7LU5 - chains A and B of the 4 polymer chains in the assembly; structure by X-ray diffraction, 3.57 A resolution.

== Chain A (and B) ==
Protein: Deoxynucleoside triphosphate triphosphohydrolase SAMHD1
Organism: Homo sapiens
Notes: EC 3.1.5.-; chain B of this document is another copy of the same molecule, construct and numbering; everything in this record applies to it too
Reference sequence: Q9Y3Z3 (SAMH1_HUMAN); residue numbers follow UniProt; this construct covers 113-626
Chain sequence (535 residues; numbered 92 to 626; the number before each row is that of its first residue):
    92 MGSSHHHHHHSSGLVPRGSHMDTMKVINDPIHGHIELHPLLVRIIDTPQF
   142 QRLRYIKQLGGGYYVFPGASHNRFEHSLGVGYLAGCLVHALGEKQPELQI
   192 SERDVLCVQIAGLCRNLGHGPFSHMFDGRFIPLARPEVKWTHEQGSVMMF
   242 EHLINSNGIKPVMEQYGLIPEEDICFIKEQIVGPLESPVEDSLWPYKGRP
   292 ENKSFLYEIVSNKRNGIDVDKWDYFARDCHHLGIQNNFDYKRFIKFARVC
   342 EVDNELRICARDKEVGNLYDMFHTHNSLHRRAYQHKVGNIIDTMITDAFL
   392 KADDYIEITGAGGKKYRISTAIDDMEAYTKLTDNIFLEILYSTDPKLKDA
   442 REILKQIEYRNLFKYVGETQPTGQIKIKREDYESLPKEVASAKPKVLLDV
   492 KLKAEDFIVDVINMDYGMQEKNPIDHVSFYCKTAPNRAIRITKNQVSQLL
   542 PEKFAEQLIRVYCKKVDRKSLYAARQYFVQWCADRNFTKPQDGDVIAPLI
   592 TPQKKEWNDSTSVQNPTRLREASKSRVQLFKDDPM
Not modelled in the structure: 92-112, 278-283, 600-626
Sequence notes: initiating methionine (92); expression tag (93-112); engineered mutation Arg-206 (His in Q9Y3Z3), Asn-207 (Asp in Q9Y3Z3), His-366 (Arg in Q9Y3Z3)
Residues lining bound ligands:
  - 2'-deoxyguanosine-5'-triphosphate (DGT), molecule 1: Lys-116, Val-117, Ile-118, Val-133, Ile-136, Asp-137, Gln-142, Arg-145, Phe-165
  - 2'-deoxyguanosine-5'-triphosphate (DGT), molecule 2: Val-117, Ile-118, Asn-119
  - 2'-deoxyguanosine-5'-triphosphate (DGT), molecule 3: Tyr-155, Val-156, His-376, Lys-377, Val-378, Ile-382, Arg-451, Leu-453
  - 2'-deoxyguanosine-5'-triphosphate (DGT), molecule 4: Val-156, Phe-157, Gly-324, Ile-325, Arg-372, His-376, Lys-377, Val-378
  - 2'-deoxyguanosine-5'-triphosphate (DGT), molecule 5: Asp-330, Arg-333, Arg-352, Lys-354, Glu-355, Asn-358, Lys-523
UniProt features mapped onto this chain:
  - active site: His-233
  - binding site (GTP): Lys-116, Val-117, Asp-137, Gln-142, Arg-145, Arg-451, Lys-455, Lys-523
  - binding site (dATP): Asn-119, Gln-149, Val-156, Arg-164, His-210, His-215, Lys-312, Tyr-315, Asp-319, Arg-333, Arg-352, Lys-354, Asn-358, Gln-375, His-376, Lys-377, Lys-523
  - binding site (dCTP): Asn-119, Gln-149, Val-156, Arg-164, His-210, His-215, Lys-312, Tyr-315, Asp-319, Arg-333, Arg-352, Lys-354, Arg-372, Gln-375, His-376, Lys-377, Lys-523
  - binding site (dGTP): Asn-119, Gln-149, Leu-150, Val-156, Arg-164, Lys-312, Tyr-315, Asp-319, Arg-333, Arg-352, Lys-354, Asn-358, Tyr-374, Gln-375, His-376, Lys-377, Lys-523
  - binding site (dTTP): Asn-119, Gln-149, Val-156, Arg-164, His-210, His-215, Lys-312, Tyr-315, Asp-319, Arg-333, Arg-352, Lys-354, Gln-375, His-376, Lys-377, Lys-523
  - binding site (Mn(2+)): His-167, Asp-311
  - modified residue: Thr-592 (Microbial infection: Phosphothreonine)
  - cross-link (Glycyl lysine isopeptide (Lys-Gly)): Lys-467 (interchain with G-Cter in SUMO2), Lys-469 (interchain with G-Cter in SUMO2), Lys-492 (interchain with G-Cter in SUMO2), Lys-622 (interchain with G-Cter in SUMO2)
  - natural variant: Asp-120 to His-123 (deletion: In AGS5), His-123 (H123P: In AGS5), Arg-143 (R143C: In AGS5; R143H: In AGS5), Arg-145 (R145Q: In AGS5), His-167 (H167Y: In AGS5), Ile-201 (I201N: In AGS5 and CHBL2), Gly-209 (G209S: In AGS5), Met-254 (M254V: In AGS5), Arg-290 (R290H: In AGS5), Leu-369 (L369S: In AGS5), Met-385 (M385V: In AGS5), Ile-448 (I448T: In AGS5), 1 further natural variant entry in UniProt
  - mutagenesis: Asp-137 (D137A: Impairs homotetramerization and nearly abolishes dNTPase activity), Gln-142 (Q142E/A: Impairs homotetramerization and nearly abolishes dNTPase activity; when associated with K-145), Arg-143 (R143A: Abolished ability to restrict infection by viruses), Arg-145 (R145A: Impairs homotetramerization and nearly abolishes dNTPase activity. Abolished ability to restrict infection by viruses; R145K: Impairs homotetramerization and nearly abolishes dNTPase activity ...), Gln-149 (Q149A: Abolished dNTPase activity without affecting homotetramerization. Abolished dNTPase activity; when associated with A-319), Arg-164 (R164A: Abolished ability to restrict infection by viruses), His-167 (H167A: Abolished ability to restrict infection by viruses), His-210 (H210A: Abolished dNTPase activity without affecting homotetramerization), His-215 (H215A: Abolished dNTPase activity without affecting homotetramerization), Arg-226 (R226G: Loss of function in defense response to virus), His-233 (H233A: Abolished dNTPase activity without affecting homotetramerization. Abolished ability to restrict infection by viruses), Asp-311 (D311A: Loss of function in defense response to virus. Loss of dNTPase activity. Does not affect oligomerization), 26 further mutagenesis entries in UniProt
Reported in the primary citation:
  - disease-associated variants - R366H: unchanged expression
  - disease-associated variants - R366H: unchanged stability
  - disease-associated variants - R145Q, Y155C, R366H: decreased catalytic activity on dGTP
  - disease-associated variants - R366H: abolished binding to 2'-deoxyguanosine-5'-triphosphate
  - disease-associated variants - R366H: unchanged binding to cyclin A2
  - disease-associated variants - R366H: unchanged binding to CtIP
  - disease-associated variants - R366H: unchanged signaling
  - disease-associated variants - R366H: unchanged signaling in response to innate immune response suppression
  - disease-associated variants - R366H: decreased binding to nucleic acid
  - disease-associated variants - R145Q, Y155C, P158S, R366H: decreased catalytic activity on 2'-deoxyguanosine-5'-triphosphate
  - mutagenesis - R366H: unchanged expression
  - mutagenesis - R366H (62.3 +/- 0.1 degC): unchanged stability
  - mutagenesis - R366H: decreased catalytic activity on each dNTP tested
  - mutagenesis - R366H: unchanged binding to cyclin A2
  - mutagenesis - R366H: unchanged binding to CtIP
  - mutagenesis - R366H: unchanged signaling
  - mutagenesis - R366H: unchanged signaling in response to firefly luciferase
  - mutagenesis - R366H (2965 +/- 328 nM): decreased binding to 6FAM-ssDNA
  - disease-associated variants - R145Q, Y155C, P158S, I201N, L244F, R451C: decreased expression
  - mutagenesis - Y155C (60.2 +/- 0.3 degC): decreased stability

== Chain A / chain B interface ==
Pairs across the interface (9):
  Met-115(A) with Lys-185(B)
  His-125(A) with Asp-330(B), salt bridge; Arg-333(B), hydrogen bond; Lys-336(B)
  Glu-127(A) with Lys-185(B), salt bridge; Lys-336(B)
  Asp-330(A) with His-125(B), salt bridge
  Arg-333(A) with His-125(B), hydrogen bond
  Lys-336(A) with Glu-127(B), salt bridge
Other interface residues (no listed pair), chain A (9 interface residues in all): Val-117, Lys-185, Phe-337
Other interface residues (no listed pair), chain B (8 interface residues in all): Val-117, Phe-337

== Summary ==
The interface between chain A and chain B involves 9 residues on one side and 8 on the other; the contacts
include 2 hydrogen bonds and 4 salt bridges. Polar contacts include His-125(A)/Asp-330(B),
Glu-127(A)/Lys-185(B) and Lys-336(A)/Glu-127(B). From the paper: R145Q, Y155C and P158S of chain A, among
others, reduce expression; R145Q, Y155C and P158S of chain A, among others, reduce catalytic activity on
2'-deoxyguanosine-5'-triphosphate.
Both chains are Deoxynucleoside triphosphate triphosphohydrolase SAMHD1 (Homo sapiens). Entry 7LU5
(Samhd1(113-626) H206R D207N R366H) was determined by X-ray diffraction (same publication as 7LTT).
